Entry 8HPN (electron microscopy, 4.55 A resolution (low resolution: residue-level contacts below are approximate; hydrogen-bond / salt-bridge calls are withheld)); this record covers chains C and D of the 5 polymer chains in the assembly.

== Chain C (and D) ==
Molecule: ABC transporter, ATP-binding protein SugC
Organism: Mycolicibacterium smegmatis MC2 155
Notes: chain D of this document is another copy of the same molecule, construct and numbering; everything in this record applies to it too
UniProt: A0R2C0 (A0R2C0_MYCS2); numbering as in UniProt (aligned over 1-406)
Amino-acid sequence (406 residues; row label = number of the first residue in the row):
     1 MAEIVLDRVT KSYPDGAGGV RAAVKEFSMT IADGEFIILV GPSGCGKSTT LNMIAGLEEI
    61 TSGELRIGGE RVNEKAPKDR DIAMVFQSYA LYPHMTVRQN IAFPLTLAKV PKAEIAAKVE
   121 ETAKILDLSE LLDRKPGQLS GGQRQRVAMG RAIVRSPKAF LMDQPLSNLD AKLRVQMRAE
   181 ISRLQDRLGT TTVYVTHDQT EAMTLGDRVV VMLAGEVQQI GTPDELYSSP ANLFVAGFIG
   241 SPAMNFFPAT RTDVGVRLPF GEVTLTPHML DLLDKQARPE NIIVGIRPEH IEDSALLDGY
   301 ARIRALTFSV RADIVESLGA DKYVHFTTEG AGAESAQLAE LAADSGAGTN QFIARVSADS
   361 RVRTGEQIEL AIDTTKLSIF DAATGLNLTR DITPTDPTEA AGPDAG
Disordered / not traced: 1, 16-19, 327-351, 392-406
Differences from the reference sequence: engineered mutation Gln-164 (Glu in A0R2C0)
Residues lining bound ligands: ATP (adenosine-5'-triphosphate): Tyr-13, Arg-21, Ala-23, Ser-43, Gly-44, Cys-45, Gly-46, Lys-47, Ser-48, Thr-49, Gln-87

== Chain C / chain D interface ==
Pairs across the interface (8):
  Leu-169(C) with His-197(D)
  Met-203(C) with Ser-317(D); Leu-318(D)
  Thr-204(C) with Glu-316(D)
  Glu-316(C) with Thr-204(D)
  Ser-317(C) with Met-203(D)
  Leu-318(C) with Met-203(D)
  Gly-319(C) with Tyr-227(D)
Other interface residues (no listed pair), chain C (12 interface residues in all): Asp-170, Lys-172, Asp-224, Tyr-227, Ala-320
Other interface residues (no listed pair), chain D (10 interface residues in all): Asp-224, Ala-243, Gly-319

== In short ==
12 residues of chain C and 10 residues of chain D are in contact. Ligands of chain C: ATP.
Both chains are ABC transporter, ATP-binding protein SugC (Mycolicibacterium smegmatis MC2 155). Entry 8HPN
(LpqY-SugABC in state 3) was determined by electron microscopy (same publication as 8HPL, 8HPM, 8HPR and
8HPS).
